6US3 - chain A; structure by X-ray diffraction, 1.47 A resolution.

Chain A:
Name: 7,8-dihydro-8-oxoguanine triphosphatase
Organism: Homo sapiens
Notes: EC 3.6.1.55, 3.6.1.56
UniProt: P36639 (8ODP_HUMAN); residues 1-156 here correspond to UniProt positions 42-197 (UniProt number = residue number + 41)
Amino-acid sequence (159 residues; each row starts with the number of its first residue; numbers below 1 keep their minus sign (Gly-2 is residue -2)):
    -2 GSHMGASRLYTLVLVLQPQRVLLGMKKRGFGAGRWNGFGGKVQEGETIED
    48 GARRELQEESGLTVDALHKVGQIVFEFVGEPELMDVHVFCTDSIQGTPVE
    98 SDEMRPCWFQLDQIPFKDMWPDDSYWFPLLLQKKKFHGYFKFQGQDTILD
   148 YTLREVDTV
Disordered / not traced: -2 to 2
Construct notes: expression tag (-2 to 0)
Ligand contacts: 8JF (N-[5-(2,3-dimethylphenyl)-1,6-naphthyridin-7-yl]acetamide): Tyr7, Thr8, Leu9, Leu11, Lys23, Phe27, Asn33, Gly34, Gly36, Gly37, Phe72, Phe74, Met81, Val83, Met116, Trp117, Asp119, Asp120, Trp123, Phe124, Phe139

Overview:
Ligands of chain A: compound 8JF.
Chain A is 7,8-dihydro-8-oxoguanine triphosphatase (Homo sapiens); the structure, MTH1 in complex with
compound 4, was determined by X-ray diffraction together with 6US2 and 6US4 from the same study.
